1K3X - chains B and A of the 3 polymer chains in the assembly; structure by X-ray diffraction, 1.25 A resolution.

Chain B:
Molecule: 13-nt DNA strand
Sequence (13 nucleotides; each row starts with the number of its first residue):
   401 GGCUUCAUCC UGG
Not modelled in the structure: 401-402, 413
Modified / non-standard residues: BRU (5-bromo-2'-deoxyuridine-5'-monophosphate) at position 404, BRU (5-bromo-2'-deoxyuridine-5'-monophosphate) at position 405, BRU (5-bromo-2'-deoxyuridine-5'-monophosphate) at position 408, BRU (5-bromo-2'-deoxyuridine-5'-monophosphate) at position 411

Chain A:
Molecule: Endonuclease VIII
Source organism: Escherichia coli
Notes: EC 3.2.2.-
UniProt: P50465 (END8_ECOLI); residue numbers follow UniProt; this construct covers 1-262
Amino-acid sequence (262 residues; numbered 1 to 262; the number before each row is that of its first residue):
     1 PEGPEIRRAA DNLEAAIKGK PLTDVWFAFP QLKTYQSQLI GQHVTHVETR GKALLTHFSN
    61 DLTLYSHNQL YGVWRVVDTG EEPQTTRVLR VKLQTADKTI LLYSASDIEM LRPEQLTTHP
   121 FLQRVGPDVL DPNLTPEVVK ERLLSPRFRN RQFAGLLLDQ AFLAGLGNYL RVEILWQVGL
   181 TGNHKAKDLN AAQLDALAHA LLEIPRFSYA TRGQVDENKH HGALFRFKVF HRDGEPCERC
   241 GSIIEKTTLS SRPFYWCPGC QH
Not modelled in the structure: 214-222
Bound ions: Zn2+: Cys237, Cys240, Cys257, Cys260

Chain B / chain A interface:
Pairs across the interface (13):
  BRU_404(B) with Ser251(A), base contact
  DC406(B) with Gln69(A), base contact
  DA407(B) with Gln69(A), hydrogen bond to the base; Tyr71(A), sugar contact; Ser106(A), phosphate contact
  BRU_408(B) with Tyr71(A), base contact; Arg90(A), salt bridge to the phosphate; Ser104(A), sugar contact; Ser106(A), phosphate contact
  DC409(B) with Arg87(A), phosphate contact; Val88(A), hydrogen bond to the phosphate; Ser104(A), hydrogen bond to the phosphate
  DC410(B) with Thr86(A), phosphate contact
Also at the interface, not in a pair above, chain A (10 interface residues in all): Leu70

Summary:
The interface between chain B and chain A involves 6 residues on one side and 10 on the other; the contacts
include 3 hydrogen bonds and 1 salt bridge. Polar pairs include DA407(B)-Gln69(A), DC409(B)-Val88(A) and
DC409(B)-Ser104(A).
Chain B is a 13-nt DNA strand and chain A is Endonuclease VIII (Escherichia coli); the structure, Crystal
structure of a trapped reaction intermediate of the DNA repair enzyme Endonuclease VIII with Brominated-DNA,
was determined by X-ray diffraction, deposited together with 1K3W.
